Entry 3COT (X-ray diffraction, 2.03 A resolution); this record covers chain A.

# Chain A
Name: 3-oxo-5-beta-steroid 4-dehydrogenase
Organism: Homo sapiens
Notes: EC 1.3.1.3
Reference sequence: P51857 (AK1D1_HUMAN); residue numbers follow UniProt; this construct covers 1-326
Sequence (346 residues; numbered -19 to 326; the number before each row is that of its first residue; numbers below 1 keep their minus sign (Met-19 is residue -19)):
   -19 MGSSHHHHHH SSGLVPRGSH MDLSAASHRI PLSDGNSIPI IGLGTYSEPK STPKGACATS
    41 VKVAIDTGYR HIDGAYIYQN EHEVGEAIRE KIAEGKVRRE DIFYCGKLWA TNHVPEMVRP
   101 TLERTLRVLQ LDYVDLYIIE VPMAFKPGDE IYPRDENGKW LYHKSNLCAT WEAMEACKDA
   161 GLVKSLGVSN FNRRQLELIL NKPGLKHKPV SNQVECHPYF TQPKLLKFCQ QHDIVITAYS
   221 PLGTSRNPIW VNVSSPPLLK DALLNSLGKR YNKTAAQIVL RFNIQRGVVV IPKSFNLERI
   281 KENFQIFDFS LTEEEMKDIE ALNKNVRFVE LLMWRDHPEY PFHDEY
Disordered / not traced: -19 to 1
Construct notes: expression tag (-19 to 0)
Residues lining bound ligands:
  - NADP (NAP; NADP nicotinamide-adenine-dinucleotide phosphate): Gly24, Thr25, Tyr26, Asp53, Tyr58, Lys87, Glu120, Ser169, Asn170, Gln193, Tyr219, Ser220, Pro221, Leu222, Gly223, Thr224, Ser225, Trp230, Leu239, Ala256, Ile271, Pro272, Lys273, Ser274, Phe275, Asn276, Arg279, Glu282, Asn283
  - progesterone (STR): Tyr26, Tyr58, Lys87, Trp89, Glu120, Tyr132, Trp140, Ile229, Trp230, Val309, Leu311, Met313, Trp314
What the authors report for this chain:
  - conformationally variable residues (loop rearrangement, side-chain flip): Ser225 to Val231
  - binding site for progesterone: Tyr58, Glu120, Trp230
  - disease-associated variants - L106F, P133R, P198L, R261C (citing earlier work)
  - mutagenesis - Y58F, E120A: abolished catalytic activity on testosterone

# In short
Bound to chain A: NADP and progesterone. The paper reports a binding site for progesterone at Tyr58, Glu120
and Trp230; Y58F and E120A abolish catalytic activity on testosterone.
Chain A is 3-oxo-5-beta-steroid 4-dehydrogenase (Homo sapiens); the structure, Crystal structure of human
liver delta(4)-3-ketosteroid 5beta-reductase (akr1d1) in complex with progesterone and nadp. Resolution: 2.03
..., was determined by X-ray diffraction together with 3CMF, 3BUR, 3BUV and 3BV7 from the same study.
